7SLQ - chains A and R of the 3 polymer chains in the assembly; structure by electron microscopy, 3.70 A resolution.

[Chain A]
Molecule: 7SK snRNA methylphosphate capping enzyme
Organism: Homo sapiens
Notes: EC 2.1.1.-
UniProt: Q7L2J0 (MEPCE_HUMAN); residues 400-689 here = UniProt positions 400-689
Sequence (309 residues; numbered 381 to 689; the number before each row is that of its first residue):
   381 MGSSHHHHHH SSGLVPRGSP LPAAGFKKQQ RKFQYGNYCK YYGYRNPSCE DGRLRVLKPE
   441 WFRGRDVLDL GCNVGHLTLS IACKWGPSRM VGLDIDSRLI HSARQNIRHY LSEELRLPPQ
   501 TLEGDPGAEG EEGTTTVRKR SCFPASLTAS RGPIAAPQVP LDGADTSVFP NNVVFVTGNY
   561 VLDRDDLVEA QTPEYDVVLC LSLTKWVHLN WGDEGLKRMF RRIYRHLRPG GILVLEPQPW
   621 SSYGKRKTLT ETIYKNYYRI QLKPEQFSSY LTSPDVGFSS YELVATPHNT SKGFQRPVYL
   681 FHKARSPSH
Disordered / not traced: 381-412, 495-521, 666-675, 687-689
Construct notes: expression tag (381-399)
UniProt features mapped onto this chain:
  - binding site (S-adenosyl-L-methionine): Tyr422, Arg433, Gly451 to Asn453, Asp474, Ile475, Asn559, Tyr560, Leu581
  - cross-link: Lys643 (Glycyl lysine isopeptide (Lys-Gly) (interchain with G-Cter in SUMO2))
Ligand contacts: S-adenosylhomocysteine (SAH): Tyr415, Gly416, Asn417, Arg433, Gly451, Asn453, Leu457, Leu473, Asp474, Ile475, Asn559, Tyr560, Val561, Leu581, Ser582, Leu583, Val587, Trp591
From the paper describing this entry:
  - binding site for Minimal circular 7SK RNA (chain R): Arg531
  - conformationally variable residues (order/disorder transition): Cys522 to Asn551

[Chain R]
Molecule: Minimal circular 7SK RNA
Sequence (65 nucleotides; row label = number of the first residue in the row; note: 267 numbers in that range are skipped by the numbering (no residue carries them; nothing is unmodelled there)):
     1 XGAUGUG
   275 AGGCUUCGGC CAGACACAUC CAAAUGAGGC GCUGCAUGUG GCAGUCUGCC UUUCUUUU
Disordered / not traced: 275-288
Modified / non-standard residues: G5J (5'-O-[(S)-hydroxy{[(R)-hydroxy{[(S)-hydroxy(methoxy)phosphoryl]oxy}phosphoryl]oxy}phosphoryl]guanosine) at position 1

[How chain A and chain R interact]
Pairs across the interface (21; chain A residue first):
  Phe413(A) with A296(R), sugar contact
  Tyr418(A) with G5J_1(R)
  Cys419(A) with A298(R), sugar contact
  Lys420(A) with A297(R), phosphate contact; A298(R), sugar contact
  Tyr421(A) with A298(R), hydrogen bond to the sugar
  Arg478(A) with U299(R), hydrogen bond to the sugar; G300(R), sugar contact; A301(R), salt bridge to the phosphate
  His481(A) with G300(R), sugar contact
  Ser482(A) with G300(R), phosphate contact
  Ala529(A) with G300(R), base contact
  Ser530(A) with U325(R), hydrogen bond to the base
  Arg531(A) with U325(R), salt bridge to the phosphate
  Lys585(A) with G5J_1(R)
  Trp586(A) with G5J_1(R)
  Gln618(A) with G5J_1(R)
  Ser621(A) with A290(R), phosphate contact
  Arg626(A) with G5J_1(R); A296(R), hydrogen bond to the base
  Leu629(A) with A296(R), base contact
Other interface residues (no listed pair), chain A (20 interface residues in all): Gly416, Tyr422, Ser582
Other interface residues (no listed pair), chain R (10 interface residues in all): U326

[Summary]
20 residues of chain A and 10 residues of chain R are in contact; the contacts include 4 hydrogen bonds and 2
salt bridges. Among the polar pairs are Ser530(A)-U325(R), Arg626(A)-A296(R) and Tyr421(A)-A298(R). Bound to
chain A: S-adenosylhomocysteine. From the paper: a binding site for Minimal circular 7SK RNA (chain R) at
Arg531(A); conformational variability at Cys522(A).
Chain A is 7SK snRNA methylphosphate capping enzyme (Homo sapiens) and chain R is Minimal circular 7SK RNA;
the structure, Cryo-EM structure of 7SK core RNP with circular RNA, was determined by electron microscopy
(same publication as 7SLP).
